PDB entry 1G4B | X-ray diffraction, 7.00 A resolution (low resolution: residue-level contacts below are approximate; hydrogen-bond / salt-bridge calls are withheld) | chains E and N of the 8 polymer chains in the assembly

== Chain E ==
Name: ATP-dependent hsl protease ATP-binding subunit hslu
Organism: Escherichia coli
UniProt: P0A6H5 (HSLU_ECOLI); residues 1-443 here = UniProt positions 1-443
Sequence (443 residues; each row starts with the number of its first residue):
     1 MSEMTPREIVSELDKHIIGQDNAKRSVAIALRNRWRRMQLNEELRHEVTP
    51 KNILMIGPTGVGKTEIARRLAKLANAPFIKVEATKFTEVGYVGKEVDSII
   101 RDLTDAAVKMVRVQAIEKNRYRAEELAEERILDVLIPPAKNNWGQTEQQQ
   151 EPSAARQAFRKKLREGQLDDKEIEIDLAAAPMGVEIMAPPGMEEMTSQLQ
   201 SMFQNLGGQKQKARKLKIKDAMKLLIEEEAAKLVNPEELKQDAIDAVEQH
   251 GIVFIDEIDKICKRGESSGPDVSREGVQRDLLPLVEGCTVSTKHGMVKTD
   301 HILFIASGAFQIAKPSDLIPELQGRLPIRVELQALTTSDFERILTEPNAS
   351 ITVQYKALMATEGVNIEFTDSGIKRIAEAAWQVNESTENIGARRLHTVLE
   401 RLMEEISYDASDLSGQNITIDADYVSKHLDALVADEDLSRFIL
Not modelled in the structure: 1, 167-215
Curated features (UniProtKB/Swiss-Prot):
  - binding site (ATP): Ile18, Gly60 to Glu65, Asp256, Glu321, Arg393
  - mutagenesis: Lys63 (K63T: Can neither bind nor hydrolyze ATP. Do not form multimers, but stays as monomer), Lys80 (K80T: Some effect on protease activity), Glu88 (E88Q: Severely reduced protease activity), Tyr91 (Y91G: Partial loss of protease activity), Val92 (V92G: Partial loss of protease activity), Gly93 (G93A: Almost no protease or ATP hydrolysis activity), Glu95 (E95W: Partial loss of protease activity), Cys262 (C262V: No effect on ATP hydrolysis. Can support HslV-mediated proteolysis at wild-type levels), Glu266 (E266Q: No effect), Glu286 (E286Q: Reduced protease activity), Cys288 (C288V: No ATP hydrolysis activity. Binds ATP with lower affinity than wild-type. Can support HslV-mediated proteolysis to some extent), Ile312 (I312W: No effect), 6 further mutagenesis entries in UniProt

== Chain N ==
Name: ATP-dependent protease hslv
Organism: Escherichia coli
Notes: EC 3.4.99.-
UniProt: P0A7B8 (HSLV_ECOLI); residues 1-175 here = UniProt positions 1-175
Sequence (175 residues; row label = number of the first residue in the row):
     1 TTIVSVRRNGHVVIAGDGQATLGNTVMKGNVKKVRRLYNDKVIAGFAGGT
    51 ADAFTLFELFERKLEMHQGHLVKAAVELAKDWRTDRMLRKLEALLAVADE
   101 TASLIITGNGDVVQPENDLIAIGSGGPYAQAAARALLENTELSAREIAEK
   151 ALDIAGDICIYTNHFHTIEELSYKA
Not modelled in the structure: 174-175
Curated features (UniProtKB/Swiss-Prot):
  - active site: Thr2
  - mutagenesis: Thr2 (T2S: 80% reduced protease activity in the absence of HslU. Almost no effect in the presence of HslU; T2V: No protease activity)

== Chain E / chain N interface ==
Pairs across the interface (18; chain E residue first):
  Arg264(E) with Leu59(N); Lys63(N); Asp81(N)
  Gly265(E) with Asp85(N)
  Glu266(E) with Asp85(N)
  Ala309(E) with Met66(N)
  Phe310(E) with Met66(N)
  Gln311(E) with Arg62(N); Glu65(N); Met66(N); His67(N); Gln68(N)
  Ile312(E) with Arg62(N); Met66(N); His67(N)
  Lys314(E) with Glu61(N); Arg62(N); Glu65(N)
Interface residues without a listed pair, chain E (9 interface residues in all): Ile56
Interface residues without a listed pair, chain N (13 interface residues in all): Lys73, Glu77, Met87

== Summary ==
9 residues of chain E and 13 residues of chain N are in contact. From UniProt: 10 ATP-binding residues and 18
mutagenesis sites on chain E; active-site residue Thr2(N) and one mutagenesis site on chain N.
Chain E is ATP-dependent hsl protease ATP-binding subunit hslu and chain N is ATP-dependent protease hslv,
both from Escherichia coli; the structure, Crystal structures of the hslvu peptidase-atpase complex reveal an
ATP-dependent proteolysis mechanism, was determined by X-ray diffraction together with 1G4A from the same
study.
